3FF7 - chains B and C of the 4 polymer chains in the assembly; structure by X-ray diffraction, 1.80 A resolution.

[Chain B]
Molecule: Epithelial cadherin
Source organism: Homo sapiens
Notes: fragment: Cadherin 1 domain
UniProtKB: P12830 (CADH1_HUMAN); residues 1-99 here correspond to UniProt positions 155-253 (UniProt number = residue number + 154)
Sequence (100 residues; numbered 0 to 99; the number before each row is that of its first residue; numbering starts at 0):
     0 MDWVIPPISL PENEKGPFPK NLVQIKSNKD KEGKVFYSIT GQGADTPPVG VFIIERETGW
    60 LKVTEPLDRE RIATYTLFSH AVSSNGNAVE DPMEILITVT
Disordered / not traced: 13-14
Sequence notes: expression tag (0); engineered mutation Leu-9 (Cys163 in P12830)

[Chain C]
Molecule: Killer cell lectin-like receptor subfamily G member 1
Source organism: Homo sapiens
Notes: fragment: C-type lectin domain
UniProtKB: Q96E93 (KLRG1_HUMAN); numbering as in UniProt (aligned over 75-186)
Sequence (112 residues; numbered 75 to 186; the number before each row is that of its first residue):
    75 CPDRWMKYGN HCYYFSVEEK DWNSSLEFCL ARDSHLLVIT DNQEMSLLQV FLSEAFSWIG
   135 LRNNSGWRWE DGSPLNFSRI SSNSFVQTCG AINKNGLQAS SCEVPLHWVC KK
Sequence notes: engineered mutation Ser-131 (Cys in Q96E93)
Curated features (UniProtKB/Swiss-Prot):
  - glycosylation (N-linked (GlcNAc...) asparagine): Asn-97, Asn-137, Asn-150
Cystine bridges: Cys-75/Cys-86, Cys-103/Cys-184, Cys-163/Cys-176

[Chain B / chain C interface]
Pairs across the interface (14; chain B residue first):
  Pro-46(B) with Gly-140(C)
  Arg-70(B) with Leu-149(C); Asn-150(C), hydrogen bond (side chain-backbone); Phe-151(C), hydrogen bond (side chain-backbone); Ser-152(C), hydrogen bond (side chain-backbone); Arg-153(C); Ile-154(C), hydrogen bond (backbone-backbone)
  Ile-71(B) with Trp-141(C); Arg-153(C); Ile-154(C)
  Ala-72(B) with Arg-153(C); Ile-154(C), hydrogen bond (backbone-backbone); Ser-155(C)
  Thr-99(B) with Arg-153(C)
Other interface residues (no listed pair), chain B (6 interface residues in all): Val-98
Other interface residues (no listed pair), chain C (10 interface residues in all): Ser-139

[Overview]
Chain B and chain C form an interface of 6 and 10 residues respectively; the contacts include 5 hydrogen
bonds. Polar pairs include Arg-70(B)/Asn-150(C), Arg-70(B)/Phe-151(C) and Arg-70(B)/Ser-152(C).
Chain B is Epithelial cadherin and chain C is Killer cell lectin-like receptor subfamily G member 1, both from
Homo sapiens; the structure, Structure of NK cell receptor KLRG1 bound to E-cadherin, was determined by X-ray
diffraction together with 3FF8 and 3FF9 from the same study.
